Entry 8SN1 (electron microscopy, 3.30 A resolution); this record covers chains D and I of the 12 polymer chains in the assembly.

== Chain D ==
Molecule: Histone H2B type 1-J
From: Homo sapiens
Reference sequence: P06899 (H2B1J_HUMAN); residues 0-123 here correspond to UniProt positions 1-124 (UniProt number = residue number + 1)
Sequence (128 residues; numbered -4 to 123; the number before each row is that of its first residue; numbers below 1 keep their minus sign (Gly-4 is residue -4)):
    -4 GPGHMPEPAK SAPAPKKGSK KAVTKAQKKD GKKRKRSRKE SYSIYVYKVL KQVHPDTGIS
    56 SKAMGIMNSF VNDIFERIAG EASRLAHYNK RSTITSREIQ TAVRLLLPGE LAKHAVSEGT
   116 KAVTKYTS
Unresolved in the structure: -4 to 29
Construct notes: expression tag (-4 to -1)
Curated features (UniProtKB/Swiss-Prot):
  - modified residue: Pro1 (N-acetylproline), Glu2 (ADP-ribosyl glutamic acid), Lys5 (N6-(2-hydroxyisobutyryl)lysine), Ser6 (ADP-ribosylserine), Lys11 (N6-(beta-hydroxybutyryl)lysine), Lys12 (N6-(2-hydroxyisobutyryl)lysine), Ser14 (Phosphoserine), Lys15 (N6-acetyllysine), Lys16 (N6-(beta-hydroxybutyryl)lysine), Lys20 (N6-(2-hydroxyisobutyryl)lysine), Lys23 (N6-(2-hydroxyisobutyryl)lysine), Lys24 (N6-(2-hydroxyisobutyryl)lysine), Lys34 (N6-(2-hydroxyisobutyryl)lysine), Glu35 (PolyADP-ribosyl glutamic acid), Ser36 (Phosphoserine), Lys43 (N6-(2-hydroxyisobutyryl)lysine), Lys46 (N6-(2-hydroxyisobutyryl)lysine), Lys57 (N6,N6-dimethyllysine), Arg79 (Dimethylated arginine), Lys85 (N6,N6,N6-trimethyllysine) and 6 more in UniProt
  - glycosylation: Ser112 (O-linked (GlcNAc) serine)
  - cross-link (Glycyl lysine isopeptide (Lys-Gly)): Lys5 (interchain with G-Cter in SUMO2), Lys20 (interchain with G-Cter in SUMO2), Lys34 (interchain with G-Cter in ubiquitin), Lys120 (interchain with G-Cter in ubiquitin)

== Chain I ==
Molecule: 147-nt DNA strand
From: Homo sapiens
Sequence (147 nucleotides; row label = number of the first residue in the row; numbers below 1 keep their minus sign (DA-73 is residue -73)):
   -73 ATCGAGAATC CCGGTGCCGA GGCCGCTCAA TTGGTCGTAG ACAGCTCTAG CACCGCTTAA
   -13 ACGCACGTAC GCGCTGTCCC CCGCGTTTTA ACCGCCAAGG GGATTACTCC CTAGTCTCCA
    47 GGCACGTGTC AGATATATAC ATCCGAT

== How chain D and chain I interact ==
Residue-residue contacts (9):
  Ser32(D) - DT30(I)  hydrogen bond to the phosphate
  Arg33(D) - DA-45(I)  salt bridge to the phosphate
  Tyr42(D) - DG-53(I)  hydrogen bond to the phosphate
  Gly53(D) - DG-53(I)  phosphate contact
  Ile54(D) - DA-54(I)  sugar contact
  Ile54(D) - DG-53(I)  phosphate contact
  Ser56(D) - DA-54(I)  phosphate contact
  Ser87(D) - DG-34(I)  hydrogen bond to the phosphate
  Thr88(D) - DG-34(I)  hydrogen bond to the phosphate
Also at the interface, not in a pair above, chain D (10 interface residues in all): Ser55, Arg86
Also at the interface, not in a pair above, chain I (9 interface residues in all): DG-52, DC-46, DA-35, DA-33

== In short ==
10 residues of chain D and 9 residues of chain I are in contact; the contacts include 4 hydrogen bonds and 1
salt bridge. Polar pairs include Ser32(D)-DT30(I), Tyr42(D)-DG-53(I) and Ser87(D)-DG-34(I).
Here chain D is Histone H2B type 1-J and chain I is a 147-nt DNA strand, both from Homo sapiens. Entry 8SN1
(Cryo-EM structure of the human nucleosome core particle in complex with RNF168 and UbcH5c~Ub (UbcH5c
chemically ...) was determined by electron microscopy (same publication as 8SMW, 8SMX, 8SMY, 8SMZ, 8SN0, 8SN2
and 3 further entries).
